3KXB - chains E and I of the 10 polymer chains in the assembly; structure by X-ray diffraction, 3.20 A resolution.

Chain E:
Name: Histone H3.2
From: Xenopus laevis
UniProtKB: P84233 (H32_XENLA); residues 1-135 here correspond to UniProt positions 2-136 (UniProt number = residue number + 1)
Amino-acid sequence (135 residues; numbered 1 to 135; the number before each row is that of its first residue):
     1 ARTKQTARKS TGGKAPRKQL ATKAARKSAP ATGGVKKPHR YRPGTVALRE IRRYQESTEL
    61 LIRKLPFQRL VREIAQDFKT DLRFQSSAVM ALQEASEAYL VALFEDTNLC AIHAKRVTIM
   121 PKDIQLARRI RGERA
Not modelled in the structure: 1-44, 135
Construct notes: engineered mutation Glu-56 (Lys57 in P84233), Ala-102 (Gly103 in P84233)
Curated features (UniProtKB/Swiss-Prot):
  - modified residue: Arg-2 (Asymmetric dimethylarginine), Thr-3 (Phosphothreonine), Lys-4 (Allysine), Gln-5 (5-glutamyl dopamine), Thr-6 (Phosphothreonine), Arg-8 (Citrulline), Lys-9 (N6,N6,N6-trimethyllysine), Ser-10 (ADP-ribosylserine), Thr-11 (Phosphothreonine), Lys-14 (N6-(2-hydroxyisobutyryl)lysine), Arg-17 (Asymmetric dimethylarginine), Lys-18 (N6-(2-hydroxyisobutyryl)lysine), Lys-23 (N6-(2-hydroxyisobutyryl)lysine), Arg-26 (Citrulline), Lys-27 (N6,N6,N6-trimethyllysine), Ser-28 (ADP-ribosylserine), Lys-36 (N6,N6,N6-trimethyllysine), Lys-37 (N6-methyllysine), Tyr-41 (Phosphotyrosine), Ser-57 (Phosphoserine) and 7 more in UniProt
  - lipidation: Cys-110 (S-palmitoyl cysteine)

Chain I:
Molecule: Palindromic 146 bp DNA repeat 8/9 from human x-chromosome alpha satellite DNA
Sequence (146 nucleotides; row label = number of the first residue in the row):
     1 ATCAATATCC ACCTGCAGAT TCTACCAAAA GTGTATTTGG AAACTGCTCC ATCAAAAGGC
    61 ATGTTCAGCG GAATTCCGCT GAACATGCCT TTTGATGGAG CAGTTTCCAA ATACACTTTT
   121 GGTAGAATCT GCAGGTGGAT ATTGAT

Interface between chain E and chain I:
Contacting residue pairs (12):
  Val-46(E) / DA82(I)  phosphate contact
  Arg-49(E) / DA7(I)  phosphate contact
  Arg-49(E) / DT8(I)  phosphate contact
  Arg-63(E) / DT90(I)  phosphate contact
  Arg-63(E) / DT91(I)  salt bridge to the phosphate
  Lys-64(E) / DT91(I)  hydrogen bond to the phosphate
  Leu-65(E) / DT90(I)  phosphate contact
  Leu-65(E) / DT91(I)  hydrogen bond to the phosphate
  Arg-69(E) / DT90(I)  salt bridge to the phosphate
  Arg-83(E) / DA99(I)  sugar contact
  Arg-83(E) / DG100(I)  salt bridge to the phosphate
  Lys-115(E) / DG71(I)  salt bridge to the phosphate
Other interface residues (no listed pair), chain E (10 interface residues in all): Ala-47, Pro-66
Other interface residues (no listed pair), chain I (9 interface residues in all): DA83

In short:
10 residues of chain E face 9 of chain I across their interface; the contacts include 2 hydrogen bonds and 4
salt bridges. Polar pairs include Lys-64(E)/DT91(I), Leu-65(E)/DT91(I) and Arg-63(E)/DT91(I).
Here chain E is Histone H3.2 (Xenopus laevis) and chain I is Palindromic 146 bp DNA repeat 8/9 from human
x-chromosome alpha satellite DNA. Entry 3KXB (Structural characterization of H3K56Q nucleosomes and
nucleosomal arrays) was determined by X-ray diffraction, deposited together with 3KWQ.
